PDB entry 5AII | X-ray diffraction, 1.47 A resolution | chains G and H

# Chain G (and H)
Molecule: Limonene-1,2-epoxide hydrolase
Notes: EC 3.3.2.8; chain H of this document is another copy of the same molecule, construct and numbering; everything in this record applies to it too
Sequence (135 residues; row label = number of the first residue in the row):
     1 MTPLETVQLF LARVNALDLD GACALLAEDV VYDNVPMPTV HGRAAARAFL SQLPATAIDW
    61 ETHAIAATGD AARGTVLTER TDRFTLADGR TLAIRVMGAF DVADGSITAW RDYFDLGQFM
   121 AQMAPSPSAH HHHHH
Unresolved in the structure: 126-135 (chain H: 126-129, 135)

# Interface between chain G and chain H
Residue-residue contacts (46):
  Asp-33(G) with Arg-95(H), salt bridge
  Val-35(G) with Arg-95(H)
  Pro-36(G) with Asp-115(H)
  Ala-64(G) with Leu-77(H)
  Ile-65(G) with Thr-68(H)
  Ala-66(G) with Ala-66(H), hydrophobic; Ala-67(H); Leu-77(H)
  Ala-67(G) with Ala-66(H)
  Thr-68(G) with Ile-65(H)
  Leu-77(G) with Ala-64(H); Ala-66(H); Leu-77(H); Met-97(H), hydrophobic
  Glu-79(G) with Ala-99(H); Arg-111(H), salt bridge; Tyr-113(H), hydrogen bond
  Arg-95(G) with Asp-33(H), salt bridge; Val-35(H); Arg-111(H); Tyr-113(H), hydrogen bond
  Val-96(G) with Tyr-113(H)
  Met-97(G) with Leu-77(H), hydrophobic; Met-97(H), hydrophobic; Gly-98(H); Ala-99(H); Tyr-113(H), hydrophobic
  Gly-98(G) with Met-97(H)
  Ala-99(G) with Glu-79(H); Met-97(H)
  Arg-111(G) with Glu-79(H), salt bridge; Arg-95(H)
  Tyr-113(G) with Glu-79(H), hydrogen bond; Arg-95(H), hydrogen bond; Val-96(H); Met-97(H), hydrophobic; Tyr-113(H)
  Phe-114(G) with Phe-114(H); Asp-115(H)
  Asp-115(G) with Pro-36(H); Phe-114(H); Asp-115(H); Leu-116(H), hydrogen bond (side chain-backbone)
  Leu-116(G) with Asp-115(H), hydrogen bond (backbone-side chain)
  Gln-118(G) with Val-35(H), hydrogen bond (side chain-backbone); Pro-36(H)
Other interface residues (no listed pair), chain G (24 interface residues in all): Thr-75, Thr-78, Gly-117
Other interface residues (no listed pair), chain H (23 interface residues in all): Thr-75, Thr-78, Gly-117

# In short
The interface between chain G and chain H involves 24 residues on one side and 23 on the other, with 7
hydrogen bonds and 4 salt bridges. Among the polar pairs are Asp-33(G)/Arg-95(H), Glu-79(G)/Arg-111(H) and
Glu-79(G)/Tyr-113(H).
Both chains are Limonene-1,2-epoxide hydrolase. Entry 5AII (Discovery and characterization of thermophilic
limonene-1,2-epoxide hydrolases from hot spring metagenomic libraries. CH55-sample-PEG complex) was determined
by X-ray diffraction together with 5AIF, 5AIG and 5AIH from the same study.
